6BNB - chains B and C of the 3 polymer chains in the assembly; structure by X-ray diffraction, 6.34 A resolution (low resolution: residue-level contacts below are approximate; hydrogen-bond / salt-bridge calls are withheld).

[Chain B]
Protein: Protein cereblon
Organism: Homo sapiens
UniProtKB: Q96SW2 (CRBN_HUMAN), isoform Q96SW2-2; residues 2-442 here correspond to UniProt positions 1-441 (UniProt number = residue number - 1)
Sequence (463 residues; row label = number of the first residue in the row; numbers below 1 keep their minus sign (Met-20 is residue -20)):
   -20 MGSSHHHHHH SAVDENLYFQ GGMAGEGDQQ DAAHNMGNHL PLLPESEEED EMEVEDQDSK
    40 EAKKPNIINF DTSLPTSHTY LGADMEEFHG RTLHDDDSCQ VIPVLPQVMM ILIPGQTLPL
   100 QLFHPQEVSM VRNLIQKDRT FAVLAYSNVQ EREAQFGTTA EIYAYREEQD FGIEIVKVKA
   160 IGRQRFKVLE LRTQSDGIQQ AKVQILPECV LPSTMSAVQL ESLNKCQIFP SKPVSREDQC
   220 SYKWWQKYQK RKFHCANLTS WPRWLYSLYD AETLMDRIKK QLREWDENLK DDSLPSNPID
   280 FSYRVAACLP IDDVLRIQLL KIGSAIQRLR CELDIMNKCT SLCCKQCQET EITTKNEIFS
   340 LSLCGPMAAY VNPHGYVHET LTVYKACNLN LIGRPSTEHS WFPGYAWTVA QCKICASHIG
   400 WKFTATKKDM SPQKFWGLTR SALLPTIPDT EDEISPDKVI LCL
Unresolved in the structure: -20 to 63, 210-218, 424-442
Sequence notes: initiating methionine (-20); expression tag (-19 to 1)
Ion coordination: Zn2+: Cys323, Cys326, Cys391, Cys394

[Chain C]
Protein: Bromodomain-containing protein 4
Organism: Homo sapiens
UniProtKB: O60885 (BRD4_HUMAN), isoform O60885-3; residue numbers follow UniProt; this construct covers 42-168
Sequence (127 residues; row label = number of the first residue in the row):
    42 SMNPPPPETS NPNKPKRQTN QLQYLLRVVL KTLWKHQFAW PFQQPVDAVK LNLPDYYKII
   102 KTPMDMGTIK KRLENNYYWN AQECIQDFNT MFTNCYIYNK PGDDIVLMAE ALEKLFLQKI
   162 NELPTEE
Sequence notes: engineered mutation Mse43 (Thr in O60885)
Modified residues: Mse43 (selenomethionine); Mse105, Mse107, Mse132, Mse149 (selenomethionine; parent Met)
Swiss-Prot annotation at these positions:
  - site: Asn140 (Acetylated histone binding)
  - cross-link: Lys99 (Glycyl lysine isopeptide (Lys-Gly) (interchain with G-Cter in SUMO2))
What the authors report for this chain:
  - mutagenesis - Q84R: decreased binding to ZXH-3-26

[Chain B / chain C interface]
Residue-residue contacts (14):
  Gln325(B) - Lys91(C)
  Tyr355(B) - Pro95(C)
  Tyr355(B) - Asp96(C)
  Tyr355(B) - Tyr139(C)
  His357(B) - Asn93(C)
  Ile371(B) - Trp81(C)
  Gly372(B) - Asp145(C)
  Arg373(B) - Asp145(C)
  Gln390(B) - Leu92(C)
  Cys394(B) - Lys91(C)
  Ser396(B) - Lys91(C)
  His397(B) - Lys91(C)
  His397(B) - Leu92(C)
  Ser420(B) - Asn93(C)
Interface residues without a listed pair, chain B (13 interface residues in all): His353, Ala395

[Overview]
13 residues of chain B and 8 residues of chain C are in contact. Cys323(B), Cys326(B), Cys391(B) and Cys394(B)
form the Zn2+ site. From the paper: Q84R of chain C reduces binding to ZXH-3-26.
Chain B is Protein cereblon and chain C is Bromodomain-containing protein 4, both from Homo sapiens; the
structure, Crystal structure of DDB1-CRBN-BRD4(BD1) complex bound to dBET57 PROTAC, was determined by X-ray
diffraction (same publication as 6BN8, 6BN7, 6BN9 and 6BOY).
